Entry 7T94 (electron microscopy, 3.16 A resolution); this record covers chains B and C of the 5 polymer chains in the assembly.

[Chain B]
Name: Guanine nucleotide-binding protein G(o) subunit alpha
From: Homo sapiens
Reference sequence: P09471 (GNAO_HUMAN); residues 1-354 here = UniProt positions 1-354
Amino-acid sequence (354 residues; each row starts with the number of its first residue):
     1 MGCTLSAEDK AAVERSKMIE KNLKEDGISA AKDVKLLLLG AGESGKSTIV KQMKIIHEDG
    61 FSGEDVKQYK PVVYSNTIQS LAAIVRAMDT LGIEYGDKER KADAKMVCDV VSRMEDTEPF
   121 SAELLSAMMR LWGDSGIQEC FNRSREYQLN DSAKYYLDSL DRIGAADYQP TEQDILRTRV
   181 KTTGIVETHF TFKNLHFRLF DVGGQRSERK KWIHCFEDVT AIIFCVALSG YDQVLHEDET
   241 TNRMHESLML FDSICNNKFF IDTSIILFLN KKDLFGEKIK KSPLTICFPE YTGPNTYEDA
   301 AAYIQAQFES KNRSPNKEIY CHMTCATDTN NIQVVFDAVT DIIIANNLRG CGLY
Unresolved in the structure: 1-3, 56-182, 235-240
Sequence notes: engineered mutation Asp9 (Glu in P09471), Lys10 (Arg in P09471), Val13 (Leu in P09471), Met18 (Ala in P09471)
Curated features (UniProtKB/Swiss-Prot):
  - region: Lys35 to Thr48 (G1 motif), Asp174 to Thr182 (G2 motif), Phe197 to Arg206 (G3 motif), Ile266 to Asp273 (G4 motif), Thr324 to Thr329 (G5 motif)
  - binding site (GTP): Glu43, Lys46, Ser47, Thr48, Ser152, Leu176, Arg177, Thr178, Arg179, Asn270, Asp273, Cys325
  - binding site (Mg(2+)): Ser47, Thr182
  - modified residue: Arg179 (ADP-ribosylarginine), Gln205 (5-glutamyl histamine), Cys351 (ADP-ribosylcysteine)
  - lipidation: Gly2 (N-myristoyl glycine), Cys3 (S-palmitoyl cysteine), Cys351 (S-palmitoyl cysteine)
  - natural variant: Gly40 (G40R: In DEE17 and NEDIM; G40W: Found in a patient with intractable early-onset epilepsy), Ser47 (S47G: In NEDIM), Gln52 (Q52P: Found in a patient with intractable early-onset epilepsy; Q52R: In DEE17), Ile56 (I56T: In NEDIM), Asp174 (D174G: In DEE17), Thr191 to Phe197 (deletion: In DEE17), Gly203 (G203R: In DEE17), Arg209 (R209C: In DEE17 and NEDIM; R209G: In NEDIM; R209H: In NEDIM; R209L: In NEDIM), Ala227 (A227V: In NEDIM), Glu246 (E246G: In NEDIM; E246K: In NEDIM), Ile279 (I279N: In DEE17)
  - mutagenesis: Cys351 (C351A: Strong loss of binding to ADGRG3)

[Chain C]
Name: Guanine nucleotide-binding protein G(I)/G(S)/G(T) subunit beta-1
From: Homo sapiens
Reference sequence: P62873 (GBB1_HUMAN); residue numbers follow UniProt; this construct covers 2-340
Amino-acid sequence (345 residues; row label = number of the first residue in the row; numbers below 1 keep their minus sign (Gly-4 is residue -4)):
    -4 GPGSSGSELD QLRQEAEQLK NQIRDARKAC ADATLSQITN NIDPVGRIQM RTRRTLRGHL
    56 AKIYAMHWGT DSRLLVSASQ DGKLIIWDSY TTNKVHAIPL RSSWVMTCAY APSGNYVACG
   116 GLDNICSIYN LKTREGNVRV SRELAGHTGY LSCCRFLDDN QIVTSSGDTT CALWDIETGQ
   176 QTTTFTGHTG DVMSLSLAPD TRLFVSGACD ASAKLWDVRE GMCRQTFTGH ESDINAICFF
   236 PNGNAFATGS DDATCRLFDL RADQELMTYS HDNIICGITS VSFSKSGRLL LAGYDDFNCN
   296 VWDALKADRA GVLAGHDNRV SCLGVTDDGM AVATGSWDSF LKIWN
Unresolved in the structure: -4 to 2
Sequence notes: expression tag (-4 to 1)
Curated features (UniProtKB/Swiss-Prot):
  - modified residue: Ser2 (N-acetylserine), His266 (Phosphohistidine)
  - natural variant: Leu30 (L30F: In MRD42; uncertain significance), Arg52 (R52G: In MRD42), Gly64 (G64V: In MRD42), Asp76 (D76E: In MRD42; D76G: In MRD42), Gly77 (G77S: In MRD42), Lys78 (K78R: In MRD42), Ile80 (I80N: In MRD42; I80T: In MRD42), His91 (H91R: In MRD42; uncertain significance), Ala92 (A92T: In MRD42), Pro94 (P94S: In MRD42), Leu95 (L95P: In MRD42), Arg96 (R96L: In MRD42), 5 further natural variant entries in UniProt

[How chain B and chain C interact]
Residue-residue contacts (28):
  Arg15(B) - Val90(C)  hydrogen bond (side chain-backbone)
  Arg15(B) - His91(C)
  Ser16(B) - Lys89(C)
  Ile19(B) - Lys89(C)
  Ile19(B) - Ala92(C)  hydrophobic
  Glu20(B) - Lys89(C)  salt bridge
  Asp26(B) - Lys78(C)  salt bridge
  Gly27(B) - Leu55(C)
  Thr183(B) - Asn119(C)
  Gly184(B) - Leu117(C)
  Ile185(B) - Trp99(C)  hydrophobic
  Ile185(B) - Leu117(C)  hydrophobic
  Glu187(B) - Trp99(C)
  Phe200(B) - Trp99(C)  hydrophobic
  Gln205(B) - Leu117(C)
  Gln205(B) - Tyr145(C)
  Glu208(B) - Asp186(C)
  Lys211(B) - Tyr145(C)
  Lys211(B) - Met188(C)  hydrogen bond
  Lys211(B) - Cys204(C)  hydrogen bond
  Lys211(B) - Asp228(C)
  Trp212(B) - Leu117(C)  hydrophobic
  His214(B) - Tyr59(C)
  Cys215(B) - Tyr59(C)
  Cys215(B) - Gln75(C)  hydrogen bond (backbone-side chain)
  Cys215(B) - Leu117(C)  hydrophobic
  Phe216(B) - Trp99(C)  hydrophobic
  Glu217(B) - Lys57(C)  salt bridge
Also at the interface, not in a pair above, chain B (22 interface residues in all): Val13, Leu23, Ser207
Also at the interface, not in a pair above, chain C (24 interface residues in all): Gly53, Ile80, Asn88, Met101, Thr143, Gly162, Trp332

[Summary]
The interface between chain B and chain C involves 22 residues on one side and 24 on the other; the contacts
include 4 hydrogen bonds and 3 salt bridges. Polar pairs include Glu20(B)-Lys89(C), Asp26(B)-Lys78(C) and
Glu217(B)-Lys57(C).
Here chain B is Guanine nucleotide-binding protein G(o) subunit alpha and chain C is Guanine
nucleotide-binding protein G(I)/G(S)/G(T) subunit beta-1, both from Homo sapiens. Entry 7T94 (Cryo-EM
structure of S1 state ACh-bound M2R-Go signaling complex with a PAM) was determined by electron microscopy,
deposited together with 7T8X, 7T90 and 7T96.
